Entry 2QKV (X-ray diffraction, 1.55 A resolution); this record covers chain A.

== Chain A ==
Protein: Inactivation-no-after-potential D protein
Source organism: Drosophila melanogaster
Notes: fragment: 5th PDZ domain
UniProt: Q24008 (INAD_DROME); residues 580-665 here = UniProt positions 580-665
Chain sequence (96 residues; row label = number of the first residue in the row):
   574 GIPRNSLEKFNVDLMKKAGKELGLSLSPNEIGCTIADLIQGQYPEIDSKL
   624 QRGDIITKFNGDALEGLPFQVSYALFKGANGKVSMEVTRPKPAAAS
Not modelled in the structure: 666-669
Sequence notes: expression tag (574-579, 666-669); engineered mutation Ser645 (Cys in Q24008)
UniProt features mapped onto this chain:
  - modified residue (Phosphoserine): Ser598, Ser600
From the paper describing this entry:
  - mutagenesis - C645S: unchanged stability
  - mutagenesis - C645S: unchanged expression

== Overview ==
From the paper: C645S leaves stability unchanged; C645S leaves expression unchanged.
Chain A is Inactivation-no-after-potential D protein (Drosophila melanogaster); the structure, Crystal
Structure of the C645S Mutant of the 5th PDZ Domain of InaD, was determined by X-ray diffraction (same
publication as 2QKT and 2QKU).
